PDB entry 6Z6P | electron microscopy, 4.43 A resolution (low resolution: residue-level contacts below are approximate; hydrogen-bond / salt-bridge calls are withheld) | chains H and J of the 14 polymer chains in the assembly

== Chain H ==
Protein: Histone H2B
From: Xenopus laevis
UniProtKB: A0A1L8FQ56 (A0A1L8FQ56_XENLA); residues 29-121 here correspond to UniProt positions 33-125 (UniProt number = residue number + 4)
Sequence (93 residues; each row starts with the number of its first residue):
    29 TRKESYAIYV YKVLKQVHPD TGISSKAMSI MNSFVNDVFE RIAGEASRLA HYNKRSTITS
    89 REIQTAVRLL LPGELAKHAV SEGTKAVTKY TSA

== Chain J ==
Molecule: 145-nt DNA strand
Sequence (145 nucleotides; each row starts with the number of its first residue; numbers below 1 keep their minus sign (DA-72 is residue -72)):
   -72 ATCGATGTAT ATATCTGACA CGTGCCTGGA GACTAGGGAG TAATCCCCTT GGCGGTTAAA
   -12 ACGCGGGGGA CAGCGCGTAC GTGCGTTTAA GCGGTGCTAG AGCTGTCTAC GACCAATTGA
    48 GCGGCCTCGG CACCGGGATT CTGAT

== Chain H / chain J interface ==
Contacting residue pairs (13; chain H residue first):
  Arg30(H) with DG-45(J)
  Tyr39(H) with DC-54(J); DA-53(J)
  Gly50(H) with DA-53(J)
  Ile51(H) with DC-54(J); DA-53(J)
  Ser52(H) with DC-54(J)
  Ser53(H) with DC-54(J)
  Arg83(H) with DA-34(J); DG-33(J)
  Ser84(H) with DG-35(J); DA-34(J)
  Thr85(H) with DA-34(J)
Interface residues without a listed pair, chain H (10 interface residues in all): Glu32

== Summary ==
The interface between chain H and chain J involves 10 residues on one side and 6 on the other.
Here chain H is Histone H2B (Xenopus laevis) and chain J is a 145-nt DNA strand. Entry 6Z6P (HDAC-PC-Nuc) was
determined by electron microscopy, deposited together with 6Z6F, 6Z6H and 6Z6O.
